Entry 1V1S (X-ray diffraction, 3.20 A resolution); this record covers chains A and B.

# Chain A (and B)
Name: 2-keto-3-deoxygluconate kinase
From: Thermus thermophilus
Notes: chain B of this document is another copy of the same molecule, construct and numbering; everything in this record applies to it too
Amino-acid sequence (309 residues; row label = number of the first residue in the row):
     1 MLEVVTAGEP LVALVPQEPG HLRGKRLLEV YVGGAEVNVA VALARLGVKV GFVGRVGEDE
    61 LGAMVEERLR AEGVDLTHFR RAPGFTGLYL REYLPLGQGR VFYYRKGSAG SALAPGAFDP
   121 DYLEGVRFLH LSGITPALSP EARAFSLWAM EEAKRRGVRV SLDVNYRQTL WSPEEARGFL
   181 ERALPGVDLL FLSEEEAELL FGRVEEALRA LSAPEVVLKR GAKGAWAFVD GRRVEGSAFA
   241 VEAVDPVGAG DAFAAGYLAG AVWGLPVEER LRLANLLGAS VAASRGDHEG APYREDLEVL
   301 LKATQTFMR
Not modelled in the structure: 303-309

# Interface between chain A and chain B
Pairs across the interface - 47 pairs, chain A then chain B:
  Leu14(A) with Leu14(B), hydrophobic
  His21(A) with Glu60(B), salt bridge
  Leu22(A) with Glu60(B); Met64(B)
  Arg23(A) with Glu60(B), salt bridge; Ala63(B); Met64(B)
  Lys25(A) with Met64(B)
  Arg26(A) with Glu29(B); Val30(B), hydrogen bond (backbone-backbone); Arg68(B)
  Leu27(A) with Leu28(B); Glu29(B); Val30(B)
  Leu28(A) with Leu27(B); Leu28(B), hydrogen bond (backbone-backbone)
  Glu29(A) with Arg26(B); Leu27(B)
  Val30(A) with Arg26(B), hydrogen bond (backbone-backbone); Leu28(B), hydrophobic
  Glu58(A) with Arg100(B)
  Asp59(A) with Phe102(B); Tyr104(B)
  Glu60(A) with His21(B); Leu22(B); Arg23(B), salt bridge; Glu92(B); Phe102(B)
  Leu61(A) with Leu90(B), hydrophobic; Tyr104(B)
  Ala63(A) with Arg23(B)
  Met64(A) with Leu22(B); Arg23(B); Lys25(B)
  Glu67(A) with Arg23(B)
  Arg68(A) with Arg26(B)
  Phe85(A) with Tyr104(B), hydrophobic
  Thr86(A) with Tyr104(B), hydrogen bond (backbone-side chain)
  Leu88(A) with Tyr104(B)
  Leu90(A) with Leu61(B), hydrophobic
  Glu92(A) with Glu60(B)
  Phe102(A) with Asp59(B); Glu60(B)
  Tyr104(A) with Asp59(B); Phe85(B), hydrophobic; Thr86(B), hydrogen bond (side chain-backbone); Tyr104(B)
Other interface residues (no listed pair), chain A (27 interface residues in all): Arg100, Glu289
Other interface residues (no listed pair), chain B (29 interface residues in all): Gly24, Val32, Glu58, Glu67, Arg81, Leu88

# Summary
27 residues of chain A face 29 of chain B across their interface, with 5 hydrogen bonds and 3 salt bridges.
Polar contacts include His21(A)-Glu60(B), Arg23(A)-Glu60(B) and Thr86(A)-Tyr104(B).
Both chains are 2-keto-3-deoxygluconate kinase (Thermus thermophilus). Entry 1V1S (2-keto-3-deoxygluconate
kinase from thermus thermophilus (CRYSTAL form 2)) was determined by X-ray diffraction, deposited together
with 1V19, 1V1A and 1V1B.
